3VTQ - chains E and C of the 6 polymer chains in the assembly; structure by X-ray diffraction, 1.53 A resolution.

# Chain E
Name: Envelope glycoprotein gp160
Notes: fragment: gp41
UniProtKB: Q9YP39 (Q9YP39_9HIV1); residues 35-70 here correspond to UniProt positions 554-589 (UniProt number = residue number + 519)
Chain sequence (38 residues; numbered 34 to 71; the number before each row is that of its first residue):
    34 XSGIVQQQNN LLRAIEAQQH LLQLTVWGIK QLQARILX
Disordered / not traced: 71
Modified positions: ACE (acetyl group) at position 34; NH2 (amino group) at position 71
Differences from the reference sequence: acetylation (34); amidation (71)

# Chain C
Name: fusion inhibitor MT-Sifuvirtide
Chain sequence (39 residues; each row starts with the number of its first residue):
   114 XMTWETWERE IENYTKQIYK ILEESQEQQD RNEKDLLEX
Disordered / not traced: 152
Modified positions: ACE (acetyl group) at position 114; NH2 (amino group) at position 152

# Chain E / chain C interface
Residue-residue contacts - 34 pairs, chain E then chain C:
  Gly36(E) - Asn145(C)  hydrogen bond (backbone-side chain)
  Ile37(E) - Asn145(C)
  Gln39(E) - Gln141(C)
  Gln40(E) - Ser138(C)  hydrogen bond (side chain-backbone)
  Gln40(E) - Gln141(C)
  Gln40(E) - Gln142(C)  hydrogen bond
  Gln40(E) - Asn145(C)  hydrogen bond
  Asn43(E) - Ile134(C)
  Asn43(E) - Glu137(C)  hydrogen bond
  Asn43(E) - Ser138(C)
  Asn43(E) - Gln141(C)  hydrogen bond
  Leu44(E) - Ser138(C)
  Arg46(E) - Ile134(C)
  Arg46(E) - Glu137(C)  salt bridge
  Ala47(E) - Ile134(C)
  Ala47(E) - Leu135(C)  hydrophobic
  Ala50(E) - Ile131(C)  hydrophobic
  Gln51(E) - Ile131(C)
  His53(E) - Tyr127(C)  hydrogen bond
  Leu54(E) - Ile124(C)
  Leu54(E) - Tyr127(C)  hydrophobic
  Leu54(E) - Thr128(C)
  Leu54(E) - Ile131(C)  hydrophobic
  Leu57(E) - Met115(C)  hydrophobic
  Leu57(E) - Trp120(C)  hydrogen bond (backbone-side chain)
  Leu57(E) - Glu123(C)
  Leu57(E) - Ile124(C)  hydrophobic
  Trp60(E) - Met115(C)
  Trp60(E) - Thr116(C)
  Trp60(E) - Trp117(C)
  Trp60(E) - Trp120(C)
  Gly61(E) - Trp117(C)
  Gln64(E) - Trp117(C)
  Leu65(E) - Trp117(C)  hydrophobic
Interface residues without a listed pair, chain E (18 interface residues in all): Thr58

# Summary
18 residues of chain E and 16 residues of chain C are in contact, with 8 hydrogen bonds and 1 salt bridge.
Polar contacts include Arg46(E)-Glu137(C), Gly36(E)-Asn145(C) and Gln40(E)-Ser138(C).
Here chain E is Envelope glycoprotein gp160 and chain C is fusion inhibitor MT-Sifuvirtide. Entry 3VTQ (Novel
HIV fusion inhibitor) was determined by X-ray diffraction.
